8ZUD - chain A; structure by X-ray diffraction, 1.51 A resolution.

== Chain A ==
Name: Membrane-associated tyrosine- and threonine-specific cdc2-inhibitory kinase
From: Homo sapiens
Notes: EC 2.7.11.1
UniProt: Q99640 (PMYT1_HUMAN); numbering as in UniProt (aligned over 75-361)
Sequence (287 residues; numbered 75 to 361; the number before each row is that of its first residue):
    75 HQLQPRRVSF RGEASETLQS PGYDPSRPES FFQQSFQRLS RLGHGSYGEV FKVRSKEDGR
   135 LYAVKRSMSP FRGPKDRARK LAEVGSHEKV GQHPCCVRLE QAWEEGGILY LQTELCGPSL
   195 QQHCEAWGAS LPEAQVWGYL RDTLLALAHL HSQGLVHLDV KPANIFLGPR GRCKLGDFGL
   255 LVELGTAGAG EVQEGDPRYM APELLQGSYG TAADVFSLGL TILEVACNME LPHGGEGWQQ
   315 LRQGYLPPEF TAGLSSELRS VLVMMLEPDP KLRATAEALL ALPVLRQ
Not modelled in the structure: 87-89, 202, 259-261
Swiss-Prot annotation at these positions:
  - active site: Asp233 (Proton acceptor)
  - binding site (ATP): Leu116 to Val124, Lys139
  - binding site (Mg(2+)): Asn238, Asp251, Gly253
  - modified residue (Phosphoserine): Ser94, Ser120, Ser143, Ser160
  - mutagenesis: Asn238 (N238A: Loss of kinase activity), Asp251 (D251A: Loss of kinase activity)
Ligand contacts: A1D82 (2-azanyl-3-(2,6-dimethyl-3-oxidanyl-phenyl)-5-(2-morpholin-4-ylpyridin-4-yl)benzamide): Leu116, Gly117, Tyr121, Val124, Ala137, Val138, Lys139, Glu157, His161, Val171, Leu185, Thr187, Glu188, Leu189, Cys190, Gly191, Ala237, Asn238, Phe240, Gly250, Asp251, Phe252

== Overview ==
Chain A binds compound A1D82. UniProt lists active-site residue Asp233, 10 ATP-binding residues, 3
Mg2+-binding residues and 2 mutagenesis sites.
Chain A is Membrane-associated tyrosine- and threonine-specific cdc2-inhibitory kinase (Homo sapiens); the
structure, Crystal Structure of Human Myt1 Kinase domain Bounded with compound 8f, was determined by X-ray
diffraction (same publication as 8ZTX, 8ZU2 and 8ZUL).
